Entry 2P1L (X-ray diffraction, 2.50 A resolution); this record covers chains A and B.

Chain A:
Molecule: Apoptosis regulator Bcl-X
Source organism: Homo sapiens
Notes: fragment: Bcl-XL Delta-loop; engineered mutation(s): Loop 27-82 deletion mutant
UniProt: Q07817 (BCLX_HUMAN); numbering as in UniProt; present here: 1-26, 83-209
Chain sequence (153 residues; numbered 1 to 209; 56 numbers in that range are skipped by the numbering (no residue carries them; nothing is unmodelled there); the number before each row is that of its first residue):
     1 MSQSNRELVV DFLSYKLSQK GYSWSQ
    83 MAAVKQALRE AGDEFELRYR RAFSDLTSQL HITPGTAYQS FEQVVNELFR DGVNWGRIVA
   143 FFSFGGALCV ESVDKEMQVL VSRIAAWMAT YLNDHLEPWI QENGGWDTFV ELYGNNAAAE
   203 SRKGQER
Not modelled in the structure: 1, 199-209
Swiss-Prot annotation at these positions:
  - motif: Ser4 to Trp24 (BH4), Val86 to Arg100 (BH3), Glu129 to Gly148 (BH1), Pro180 to Tyr195 (BH2)
  - mutagenesis: Phe131 to Asp133 (No heterodimerization with BAX), Val135 to Trp137 (Loss of anti-apoptotic activity), Gly138 to Ile140 (Loss of anti-apoptotic activity), Gly138 (G138A: No heterodimerization with BAX), Ser145 to Gly147 (Decreases interaction with DNM1L, no effect on endocytosis enhancement), Gly148 (G148E: No heterodimerization with BAX), Asp156 (D156A: No effect on caspase-1 cleavage), Asp176 (D176A: No effect on caspase-1 cleavage), Trp188 to Phe191 (Abolishes interaction with DNM1L and endocytosis enhancement), Trp188 to Asp189 (Reduces anti-apoptotic activity by about half), Asp189 (D189A: No effect on caspase-1 cleavage)

Chain B:
Molecule: Beclin 1
Source organism: Homo sapiens
Notes: fragment: Beclin 1; engineered mutation(s): BH3 domain (residues 107-135)
UniProt: Q14457 (BCN1_HUMAN); residue numbers follow UniProt; this construct covers 107-135
Chain sequence (31 residues; numbered 105 to 135; the number before each row is that of its first residue):
   105 GSGTMENLSR RLKVTGDLFD IMSGQTDVDH P
Not modelled in the structure: 129-135
Differences from the reference sequence: cloning artifact (105-106)
Swiss-Prot annotation at these positions:
  - motif: Thr108 to Ser127 (BH3)
  - modified residue: Thr119 (Phosphothreonine)
  - mutagenesis: Leu112 (L112A: Weakly decreases interaction with MUHV-4 M11, greatly decreases interaction with BCL2L1 isoform Bcl-X(L)), Leu116 (L116A: Decreases interaction with BCL2L1 isoform Bcl-X(L)), Lys117 (K117A: Weakly decreases interaction with MUHV-4 M11, greatly decreases interaction with BCL2L1 isoform Bcl-X(L); K117R: Does not affect ubiquitination by the DCX(AMBRA1) complex), Gly120 to Asp121 (Weakly decreases interaction with MUHV-4 M11, disrupts interaction with BCL2L1 isoform Bcl-X(L)), Gly120 (G120E: Decreases interaction with MUHV-4 M11, disrupts interaction with BCL2L1 isoform Bcl-X(L)), Asp121 (D121A: No effect on interaction with MUHV-4 M11, disrupts interaction with BCL2L1 isoform Bcl-X(L)), Phe123 (F123A: Weakly decreases interaction with MUHV-4 M11, disrupts interaction with BCL2 and decreases interaction with BCL2L1 isoform Bcl-X(L). Reduces interaction with BCL2L10), Asp133 (D133A: Abolishes in vitro cleavage by CASP3 and CASP8; when associated with A-149; D133A: Abolishes in vitro cleavage by CASP8; when associated with A-146)

Chain A / chain B interface:
Contacting residue pairs - 42 pairs, chain A then chain B:
  Ala93(A) - Phe123(B)
  Glu96(A) - Phe123(B)
  Phe97(A) - Leu116(B)  hydrophobic
  Phe97(A) - Thr119(B)
  Phe97(A) - Gly120(B)
  Arg100(A) - Leu122(B)
  Arg100(A) - Phe123(B)
  Arg100(A) - Met126(B)  hydrogen bond
  Tyr101(A) - Leu112(B)
  Tyr101(A) - Arg115(B)
  Tyr101(A) - Thr119(B)
  Phe105(A) - Arg115(B)
  Ser106(A) - Arg115(B)
  Gln111(A) - Leu112(B)
  Leu112(A) - Thr108(B)
  Leu112(A) - Met109(B)  hydrophobic
  Leu112(A) - Leu112(B)  hydrophobic
  Ser122(A) - Met109(B)
  Gln125(A) - Ser106(B)
  Gln125(A) - Met109(B)
  Gln125(A) - Ser113(B)
  Val126(A) - Ser113(B)  hydrogen bond (backbone-side chain)
  Val126(A) - Leu116(B)  hydrophobic
  Glu129(A) - Ser113(B)
  Glu129(A) - Lys117(B)  salt bridge
  Leu130(A) - Lys117(B)
  Arg132(A) - Lys117(B)
  Asp133(A) - Lys117(B)  salt bridge
  Asn136(A) - Asp121(B)  hydrogen bond
  Asn136(A) - Asp124(B)
  Trp137(A) - Asp124(B)
  Gly138(A) - Gly120(B)
  Gly138(A) - Asp124(B)
  Arg139(A) - Lys117(B)
  Arg139(A) - Asp121(B)  salt bridge
  Ala142(A) - Leu116(B)
  Phe146(A) - Leu112(B)  hydrophobic
  Phe146(A) - Leu116(B)  hydrophobic
  Leu194(A) - Ser127(B)
  Tyr195(A) - Phe123(B)  hydrophobic
  Tyr195(A) - Asp124(B)  hydrogen bond
  Tyr195(A) - Ser127(B)  hydrogen bond
Other interface residues (no listed pair), chain A (27 interface residues in all): Leu108, Gln121, Val141

Summary:
27 residues of chain A and 16 residues of chain B are in contact, with 5 hydrogen bonds and 3 salt bridges.
Polar contacts include Glu129(A)-Lys117(B), Asp133(A)-Lys117(B) and Arg139(A)-Asp121(B). UniProt lists 19
mutagenesis sites on chain A; 7 mutagenesis sites on chain B.
Chain A is Apoptosis regulator Bcl-X and chain B is Beclin 1, both from Homo sapiens; the structure, Structure
of the Bcl-XL:Beclin 1 complex, was determined by X-ray diffraction.
